Entry 6FUF (X-ray diffraction, 3.12 A resolution); this record covers chains A and B.

Chain A:
Name: Rhodopsin
From: Bos taurus
UniProt: P02699 (OPSD_BOVIN); residues 2-317 here = UniProt positions 2-317
Sequence (316 residues; row label = number of the first residue in the row):
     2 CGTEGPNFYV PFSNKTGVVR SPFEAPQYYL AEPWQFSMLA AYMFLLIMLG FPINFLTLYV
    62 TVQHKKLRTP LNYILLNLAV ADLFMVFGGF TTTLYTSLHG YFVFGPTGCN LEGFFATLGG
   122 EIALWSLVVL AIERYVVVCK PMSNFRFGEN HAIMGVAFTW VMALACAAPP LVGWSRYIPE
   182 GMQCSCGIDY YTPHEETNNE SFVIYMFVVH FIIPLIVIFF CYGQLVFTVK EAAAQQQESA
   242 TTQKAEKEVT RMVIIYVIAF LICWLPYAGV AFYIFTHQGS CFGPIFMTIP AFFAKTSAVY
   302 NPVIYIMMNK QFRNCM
Sequence notes: engineered mutation Cys2 (Asn in P02699), Tyr257 (Met in P02699), Cys282 (Asp in P02699)
Disulfides: Cys2-Cys282, Cys110-Cys187
Covalently attached groups: N-acetylglucosamine (NAG) linked to Asn15; retinal (RET) linked to Lys296
Residues lining bound ligands: retinal (RET): Met86, Ala117, Thr118, Glu122, Ile189, Tyr191, Met207, Phe208, His211, Phe212, Trp265, Tyr268, Ala269
Curated features (UniProtKB/Swiss-Prot):
  - motif: Glu134 to Tyr136 ('Ionic lock' involved in activated form stabilization)
  - binding site (Zn(2+)): Glu201, Gln279
  - site: Glu113 (Plays an important role in the conformation switch to the active conformation)
  - modified residue: Lys296 (N6-(retinylidene)lysine)
  - glycosylation: Asn15 (N-linked (GlcNAc...) asparagine)
  - mutagenesis: Asn15 (N15D: Normal light absorption; when associated with C-2 and C-282), Gly90 (G90D: Increased thermal stability and decreased retinal uptake. Decreases stability of the inactive conformation), Thr94 (T94I: Stabilizes the activated conformation and hinders hydrolysis of the covalent bond that retains all-trans-retinol), Glu113 (E113Q: Causes shift to the activated conformation)
What the authors report for this chain:
  - mutagenesis - M257Y: increased signaling (citing earlier work)
  - contacts within the chain: Arg135-Tyr257

Chain B:
Name: Guanine nucleotide-binding protein G(o) subunit alpha
From: Homo sapiens
UniProt: P09471 (GNAO_HUMAN); residue numbers follow UniProt; this construct covers 18-53, 167-231, 242-354
Sequence (214 residues; each row starts with the number of its first residue; note: 123 numbers in that range are skipped by the numbering (no residue carries them; nothing is unmodelled there)):
    18 GIEKNLKEDG ISAAKDVKLL LLGADNSGKS TIVKQM
   167 KIIHEDGFSG RTRVKTTGIV ETHFTFKNLH FRLFDVGGQR SERKKWIHCF EDVTAIIFCV
   227 DLSDY
   242 NRMHESLMDF DSICNNKFFI DTSIILFLNK KDLFGEKIKK SPLTICFPEY TGPNTYEDAA
   302 AYIQAQFESK NRSPNKEIYC HMTCATDTNN AQVIFDAVTD IIIANNLRGC GLY
Disordered / not traced: 18-32, 167-184
Sequence notes: engineered mutation Gly18 (Ala in P09471), Asp42 (Gly in P09471), Asn43 (Glu in P09471), Asp227 (Ala in P09471), Asp230 (Gly in P09471), Asp250 (Leu in P09471), Ala332 (Ile in P09471), Ile335 (Val in P09471)
Curated features (UniProtKB/Swiss-Prot):
  - region: Lys35 to Ala41, Ser44 to Thr48 (G1 motif), Phe197 to Arg206 (G3 motif), Ile266 to Asp273 (G4 motif), Thr324 to Thr329 (G5 motif)
  - binding site (GTP): Lys46, Ser47, Thr48, Arg177, Thr178, Arg179, Asn270, Asp273, Cys325
  - binding site (Mg(2+)): Ser47, Thr182
  - modified residue: Arg179 (ADP-ribosylarginine), Gln205 (5-glutamyl histamine), Cys351 (ADP-ribosylcysteine)
  - lipidation: Cys351 (S-palmitoyl cysteine)
  - natural variant: Gly40 (G40R: In DEE17 and NEDIM; G40W: Found in a patient with intractable early-onset epilepsy), Ser47 (S47G: In NEDIM), Gln52 (Q52P: Found in a patient with intractable early-onset epilepsy; Q52R: In DEE17), Thr191 to Phe197 (deletion: In DEE17), Gly203 (G203R: In DEE17), Arg209 (R209C: In DEE17 and NEDIM; R209G: In NEDIM; R209H: In NEDIM; R209L: In NEDIM), Glu246 (E246G: In NEDIM; E246K: In NEDIM), Ile279 (I279N: In DEE17)
  - mutagenesis: Cys351 (C351A: Strong loss of binding to ADGRG3)
What the authors report for this chain:
  - specificity-determining residues: Cys351, Gly352

Chain A / chain B interface:
Pairs across the interface - 28 pairs, chain A then chain B:
  Leu72(A) with Gly350(B)
  Arg135(A) with Cys351(B), hydrogen bond (side chain-backbone); Leu353(B)
  Val138(A) with Asn347(B)
  Val139(A) with Leu348(B), hydrophobic
  Ala233(A) with Ile344(B), hydrophobic
  Gln237(A) with Tyr320(B); Asp337(B); Asp341(B)
  Ser240(A) with Glu318(B), hydrogen bond; Tyr320(B); Asp341(B), hydrogen bond
  Ala241(A) with Glu318(B), hydrogen bond (backbone-side chain)
  Thr242(A) with Asn316(B); Glu318(B), hydrogen bond (backbone-side chain); Tyr354(B)
  Thr243(A) with Asp341(B), hydrogen bond
  Lys245(A) with Asn316(B), hydrogen bond; Tyr354(B)
  Ala246(A) with Leu348(B), hydrophobic; Tyr354(B), hydrophobic
  Val250(A) with Leu348(B), hydrophobic
  Tyr257(A) with Leu353(B)
  Asn310(A) with Cys351(B), hydrogen bond (side chain-backbone); Gly352(B)
  Lys311(A) with Gly352(B), hydrogen bond (backbone-backbone); Tyr354(B)
  Gln312(A) with Arg349(B), hydrogen bond (side chain-backbone)
Interface residues without a listed pair, chain A (22 interface residues in all): Leu226, Thr229, Val230, Glu249, Met253
From the paper, about this interface:
  - pairs named by the authors: Arg135(A)-Cys351(B), Asn310(A)-Gly352(B)

Summary:
Chain A and chain B form an interface of 22 and 14 residues respectively, with 10 hydrogen bonds. Among the
polar pairs are Arg135(A)-Cys351(B), Ser240(A)-Glu318(B) and Ser240(A)-Asp341(B). The authors report contacts
between Arg135(A) and Cys351(B) and Asn310(A) and Gly352(B). From the paper: M257Y of chain A increases
signaling; specificity determinants Cys351(B) and Gly352(B).
Here chain A is Rhodopsin (Bos taurus) and chain B is Guanine nucleotide-binding protein G(o) subunit alpha
(Homo sapiens). Entry 6FUF (Crystal structure of the rhodopsin-mini-Go complex) was determined by X-ray
diffraction.
